PDB entry 6RDM | electron microscopy, 3.44 A resolution | chains R and S of the 20 polymer chains in the assembly

== Chain R ==
Protein: Mitochondrial ATP synthase subunit delta
Source organism: Polytomella sp. Pringsheim 198.80
UniProtKB: D7P7X6 (D7P7X6_9CHLO); numbering as in UniProt (aligned over 1-199)
Chain sequence (199 residues; each row starts with the number of its first residue):
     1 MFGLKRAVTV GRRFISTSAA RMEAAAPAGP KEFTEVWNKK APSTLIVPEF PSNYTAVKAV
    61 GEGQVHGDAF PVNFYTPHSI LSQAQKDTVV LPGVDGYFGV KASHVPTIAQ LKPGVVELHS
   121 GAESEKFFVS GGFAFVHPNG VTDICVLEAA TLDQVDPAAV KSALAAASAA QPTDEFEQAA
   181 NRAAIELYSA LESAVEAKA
Unresolved in the structure: 1-22

== Chain S ==
Protein: ATP synthase gamma chain, mitochondrial
Source organism: Polytomella sp. Pringsheim 198.80
UniProtKB: Q4LDE7 (Q4LDE7_9CHLO); residues 1-317 here = UniProt positions 1-317
Chain sequence (317 residues; numbered 1 to 317; the number before each row is that of its first residue):
     1 MALRKAVLSL GLSQGVAAEA VLGSGMFNAV QHESVRYASN QAVKQRIRAI KNIGKITKAM
    61 KMVAASKMKN AQIAVEQSRG LVDPFVRLFG DFPAVNSNKS VVVAVTSDKG LCGGLNSNIT
   121 KYTRATLATT ESEGKDVVVV SIGDKGRSQL TRIESQRYQL AIADTYKVRV TFGQASLIVE
   181 ELIKHNPQSY QILFNKFRSA ISFKPTVATI LSPDLLEKQL EDVTGNSLDA YDIEASHERS
   241 DVLRDLTEFH LGVTLYNAML ENNCSEHASR MSAMENSTKS AGEMLGKLTL DYNRKRQATI
   301 TTELIEIIAG ASALMDE
Unresolved in the structure: 1-38, 316-317

== Chain R / chain S interface ==
Pairs across the interface (91; chain R residue first):
  Glu23(R) - Gln219(S)
  Glu23(R) - Asp222(S)
  Ala24(R) - Asp222(S)
  Ala26(R) - Asn96(S)
  Ala26(R) - Leu220(S)
  Ala28(R) - Phe92(S)  hydrophobic
  Ala28(R) - Ala94(S)
  Gly29(R) - Asp91(S)
  Gly29(R) - Pro93(S)
  Pro30(R) - Asp91(S)
  Glu32(R) - Pro93(S)
  Glu32(R) - Ala94(S)
  Phe33(R) - Pro93(S)  hydrophobic
  Phe33(R) - Ala94(S)  hydrophobic
  Phe33(R) - Thr126(S)
  Val36(R) - Thr129(S)
  Trp37(R) - Ala125(S)
  Trp37(R) - Thr126(S)
  Trp37(R) - Thr129(S)
  Lys40(R) - Ala128(S)  hydrogen bond (side chain-backbone)
  Lys40(R) - Thr129(S)
  Leu45(R) - Tyr122(S)  hydrophobic
  Leu45(R) - Ala125(S)  hydrophobic
  Ile46(R) - Tyr122(S)
  Pro48(R) - Pro205(S)
  Pro48(R) - Val207(S)  hydrophobic
  Glu49(R) - Pro205(S)  hydrogen bond (backbone-backbone)
  Glu49(R) - Thr206(S)
  Glu49(R) - Val207(S)  hydrogen bond (backbone-backbone)
  Phe50(R) - Asp91(S)
  Phe50(R) - Pro93(S)  hydrophobic
  Pro51(R) - Val207(S)
  Ser52(R) - Asp91(S)  hydrogen bond
  Tyr54(R) - Lys196(S)
  Tyr54(R) - Arg198(S)
  Tyr54(R) - Thr206(S)
  Thr55(R) - Asp83(S)
  Val57(R) - Arg87(S)  hydrogen bond (backbone-side chain)
  Lys58(R) - Arg87(S)
  Ala59(R) - Arg87(S)
  Ala59(R) - Tyr231(S)
  Asn73(R) - Arg87(S)  hydrogen bond
  Tyr75(R) - Gly80(S)
  Tyr75(R) - Leu81(S)  hydrophobic
  Tyr75(R) - Asp83(S)
  Tyr75(R) - Pro84(S)
  Thr76(R) - Leu81(S)
  Pro77(R) - Ser78(S)
  Pro77(R) - Leu81(S)
  Pro77(R) - Phe172(S)  hydrophobic
  Pro77(R) - Tyr256(S)
  His78(R) - Gln77(S)
  Ser79(R) - Gln77(S)
  Ile80(R) - Gln77(S)  hydrogen bond (backbone-side chain)
  Ile80(R) - Gly80(S)
  Val94(R) - Glu234(S)
  Val94(R) - Ala235(S)
  Val94(R) - Ser236(S)
  Asp95(R) - Glu234(S)
  Phe98(R) - Glu234(S)
  Pro106(R) - Ala230(S)
  Pro106(R) - Tyr231(S)
  Pro106(R) - Asp232(S)  hydrogen bond (backbone-backbone)
  Thr107(R) - Tyr231(S)
  Thr107(R) - Asp232(S)  hydrogen bond (side chain-backbone)
  Thr107(R) - Glu234(S)
  Ile108(R) - Tyr231(S)  hydrophobic
  Ile108(R) - Asp232(S)  hydrogen bond (backbone-backbone)
  Ile108(R) - Ile233(S)
  Ile108(R) - Glu234(S)  hydrogen bond (backbone-backbone)
  Ala109(R) - Glu234(S)
  Gln110(R) - Ala235(S)
  Phe133(R) - Val242(S)  hydrophobic
  Phe133(R) - Asp245(S)
  Phe133(R) - Leu246(S)  hydrophobic
  Phe133(R) - Phe249(S)  hydrophobic
  Phe135(R) - Leu88(S)  hydrophobic
  Phe135(R) - Leu246(S)  hydrophobic
  Val136(R) - Tyr231(S)
  His137(R) - Pro84(S)
  His137(R) - Arg87(S)
  His137(R) - Leu88(S)
  His137(R) - Tyr231(S)
  Pro138(R) - Tyr231(S)
  Asp143(R) - Pro84(S)
  Asp143(R) - Arg87(S)  salt bridge
  Cys145(R) - Leu81(S)  hydrophobic
  Cys145(R) - Pro84(S)  hydrophobic
  Cys145(R) - Phe249(S)
  Leu147(R) - Phe172(S)  hydrophobic
  Leu147(R) - Phe249(S)  hydrophobic
Also at the interface, not in a pair above, chain R (51 interface residues in all): Ala41, Gly93, Val105, Val141, Val146
Also at the interface, not in a pair above, chain S (47 interface residues in all): Glu76, Phe85, Val86, Val95, Lys121, Thr130, Lys204, Ala208

== Overview ==
Chain R and chain S form an interface of 51 and 47 residues respectively, with 11 hydrogen bonds and 1 salt
bridge. Polar contacts include Asp143(R)-Arg87(S), Lys40(R)-Ala128(S) and Ser52(R)-Asp91(S).
Here chain R is Mitochondrial ATP synthase subunit delta and chain S is ATP synthase gamma chain,
mitochondrial, both from Polytomella sp. Pringsheim 198.80. Entry 6RDM (Cryo-EM structure of Polytomella F-ATP
synthase, Rotary substate 1B, focussed refinement of F1 head and rotor) was determined by electron microscopy
(same publication as 6RD4, 6RD5, 6RD6, 6RD7, 6RD8, 6RD9 and 46 further entries).
